PDB entry 1O17 | X-ray diffraction, 2.05 A resolution | chains A and D

[Chain A (and D)]
Molecule: Anthranilate phosphoribosyltransferase
Organism: Sulfolobus solfataricus
Notes: EC 2.4.2.18; chain D of this document is another copy of the same molecule, construct and numbering; everything in this record applies to it too
Reference sequence: P50384 (TRPD_SULSO); residue numbers follow UniProt; this construct covers 1-345
Chain sequence (345 residues; row label = number of the first residue in the row):
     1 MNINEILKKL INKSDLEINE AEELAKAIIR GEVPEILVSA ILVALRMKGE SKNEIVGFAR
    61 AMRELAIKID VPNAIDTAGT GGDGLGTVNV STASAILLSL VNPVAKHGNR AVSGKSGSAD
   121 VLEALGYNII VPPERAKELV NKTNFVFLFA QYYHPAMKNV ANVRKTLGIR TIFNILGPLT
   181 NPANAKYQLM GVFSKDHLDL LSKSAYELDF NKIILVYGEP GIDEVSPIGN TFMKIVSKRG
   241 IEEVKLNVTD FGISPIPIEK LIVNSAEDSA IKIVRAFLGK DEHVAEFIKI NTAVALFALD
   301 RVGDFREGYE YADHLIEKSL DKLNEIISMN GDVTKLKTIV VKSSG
Disordered / not traced: 80-83, 344-345 (chain D: fully traced)
Swiss-Prot annotation at these positions:
  - binding site (5-phospho-alpha-D-ribose 1-diphosphate): T77 to G79, G82, D83, T87, N89 to T92, K106 to G114, S118
  - binding site (anthranilate): G79, N109, R164
  - binding site (Mg(2+)): S91, D223, E224
  - mutagenesis: K106 (K106Q: Affinity for phosphoribosylpyrophosphate is similar to that of the wild-type enzyme and catalytic efficiency dedreases only 10-fold), H107 (H107A: Limited effect on either affinity for anthranilate and catalytic efficiency. 300-fold decrease of the affinity for anthranilate, whereas catalytic efficiency remains nearly unchanged ...), H154 (H154A: Limited effect on either affinity for anthranilate and catalytic efficiency), R164 (R164A: Strong decrease of the affinity for anthranilate, although only a moderate 7-fold decrease in catalytic efficiency), P178 (P178A: 300-fold decrease of the affinity for anthranilate, whereas catalytic efficiency remains nearly unchanged; when associated with A-107), D223 (D223N: Affinity for phosphoribosylpyrophosphate is similar to that of the wild-type enzyme and catalytic efficiency is unchanged), E224 (E224Q: Affinity for phosphoribosylpyrophosphate is similar to that of the wild-type enzyme and catalytic efficiency is unchanged)
Reported in the primary citation:
  - contacts within the chain: L37-S39 (backbone contact), K52-E207, R60-E207 (backbone contact), D76-N181 (hydrogen bond)

[Interface between chain A and chain D]
Residue-residue contacts (40):
  N4(A) with T166(D); L167(D)
  L7(A) with L167(D)
  K8(A) with G168(D); I169(D)
  L10(A) with M47(D)
  I11(A) with V43(D), hydrophobic; R46(D); M47(D), hydrophobic; I169(D), hydrophobic
  K13(A) with M47(D), hydrogen bond (side chain-backbone)
  E35(A) with I36(D)
  I36(A) with E35(D); S39(D), hydrogen bond (backbone-side chain); N162(D); V163(D), hydrophobic; T166(D)
  L37(A) with T166(D)
  S39(A) with I36(D), hydrogen bond (side chain-backbone); A40(D)
  A40(A) with S39(D); V43(D), hydrophobic; L167(D), hydrophobic
  V43(A) with I11(D), hydrophobic; A40(D), hydrophobic; V43(D), hydrophobic
  A44(A) with M47(D), hydrophobic
  R46(A) with I11(D)
  M47(A) with L10(D); I11(D), hydrophobic; K13(D), hydrogen bond (backbone-side chain); A44(D), hydrophobic
  N162(A) with I36(D)
  V163(A) with I36(D), hydrophobic
  T166(A) with N4(D); I36(D); L37(D)
  L167(A) with L7(D); A40(D), hydrophobic
  I169(A) with I11(D), hydrophobic
Interface residues without a listed pair, chain A (22 interface residues in all): P34, K48
Interface residues without a listed pair, chain D (23 interface residues in all): P34, K48, D83

[Summary]
Chain A and chain D form an interface of 22 and 23 residues respectively, with 4 hydrogen bonds. Polar pairs
include K13(A)-M47(D) and I36(A)-S39(D). The paper reports contacts within the chain involving L37(A), S39(A)
and K52(A) among others.
Chain A and chain D are both Anthranilate phosphoribosyltransferase (Sulfolobus solfataricus); the structure,
Anthranilate phosphoribosyl-transferase (trpd), was determined by X-ray diffraction together with 1GXB from
the same study.
